PDB entry 8D9R | electron microscopy, 20.00 A resolution (very low resolution: no residue pairs are listed; an interface is given only as per-side residue counts) | chains L and S of the 60 polymer chains in the assembly

[Chain L]
Protein: Protein Nef
From: Human immunodeficiency virus 1
UniProtKB: Q90VU7 (Q90VU7_9HIV1); residues 2-206 here = UniProt positions 2-206
Chain sequence (213 residues; each row starts with the number of its first residue):
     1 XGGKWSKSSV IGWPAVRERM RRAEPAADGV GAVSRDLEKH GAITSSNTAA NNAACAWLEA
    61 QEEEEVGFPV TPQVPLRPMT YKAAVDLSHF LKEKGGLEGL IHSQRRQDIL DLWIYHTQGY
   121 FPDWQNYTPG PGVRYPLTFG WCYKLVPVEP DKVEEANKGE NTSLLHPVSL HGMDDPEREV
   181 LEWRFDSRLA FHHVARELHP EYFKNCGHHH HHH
Disordered / not traced: 1-157, 168-213
Modified residues: MYR (myristic acid) at position 1
Construct notes: expression tag (1, 207-213)

[Chain S]
Protein: AP-1 complex subunit sigma-3
From: Homo sapiens
UniProtKB: Q96PC3 (AP1S3_HUMAN); residue numbers follow UniProt; this construct covers 1-154
Chain sequence (154 residues; row label = number of the first residue in the row):
     1 MIHFILLFSR QGKLRLQKWY ITLPDKERKK ITREIVQIIL SRGHRTSSFV DWKELKLVYK
    61 RYASLYFCCA IENQDNELLT LEIVHRYVEL LDKYFGNVCE LDIIFNFEKA YFILDEFIIG
   121 GEIQETSKKI AVKAIEDSDM LQEVSTVSQT MGER
Disordered / not traced: 143-154
Swiss-Prot annotation at these positions:
  - natural variant: Phe4 (F4C: Risk factor for PSORS15), Arg33 (R33W: Risk factor for PSORS15)

[How chain L and chain S interact]
At this resolution (20 A) residue pairs are not listed: 5 residues of chain L and 6 of chain S lie at the interface.

[Overview]
Chain L and chain S form an interface of 5 and 6 residues respectively.
Chain L is Protein Nef (Human immunodeficiency virus 1) and chain S is AP-1 complex subunit sigma-3 (Homo
sapiens); the structure, AP-1, Arf1, Nef lattice on MHC-I lipopeptide incorporated wide membrane tubes,
centered on gamma-Arf1, was determined by electron microscopy, deposited together with 7UX3, 8D4C, 8D4D, 8D4E,
8D4F, 8D4G and 5 further entries.
